2PG6 - chain A; structure by X-ray diffraction, 2.53 A resolution.

Chain A:
Protein: Cytochrome P450 2A6
From: Homo sapiens
Notes: EC 1.14.14.1
UniProtKB: P11509 (CP2A6_HUMAN); residues 29-494 here = UniProt positions 29-494
Sequence (476 residues; row label = number of the first residue in the row):
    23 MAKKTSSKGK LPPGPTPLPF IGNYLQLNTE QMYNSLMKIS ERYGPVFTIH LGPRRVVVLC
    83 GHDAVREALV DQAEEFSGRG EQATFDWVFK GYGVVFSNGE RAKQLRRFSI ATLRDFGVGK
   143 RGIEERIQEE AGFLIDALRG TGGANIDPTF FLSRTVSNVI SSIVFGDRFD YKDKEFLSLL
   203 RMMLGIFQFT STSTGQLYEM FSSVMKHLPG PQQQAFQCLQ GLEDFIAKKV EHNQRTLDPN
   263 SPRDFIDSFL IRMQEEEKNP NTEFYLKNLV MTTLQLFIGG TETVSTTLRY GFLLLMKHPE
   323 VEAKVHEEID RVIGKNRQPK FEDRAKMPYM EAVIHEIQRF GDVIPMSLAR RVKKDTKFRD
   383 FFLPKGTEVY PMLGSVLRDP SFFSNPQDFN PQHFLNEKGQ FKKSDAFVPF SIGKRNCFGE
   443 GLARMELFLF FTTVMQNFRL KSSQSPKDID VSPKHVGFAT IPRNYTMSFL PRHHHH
Unresolved in the structure: 23-29, 495-498
Differences from the reference sequence: cloning artifact (23-28); variant L160 (His in P11509); engineered mutation C240 (Leu in P11509), Q297 (Asn in P11509); expression tag (495-498)
Bound ions: heme Fe near C439 (its only coordinating residue here)
Ligand contacts: heme (HEM): R101, V116, V117, R128, L135, I182, L298, G301, G302, T305, V306, T309, Q360, V365, I366, S369, L370, R372, L395, P431, F432, S433, I434, R437, N438, C439, F440, G441, L444, A445, L449
Swiss-Prot annotation at these positions:
  - binding site (substrate): F107
  - binding site (heme): C439
  - natural variant: S29 (S29N: In allele CYP2A6*14), V110 (V110L: In allele CYP2A6*24), F118 (F118L: In allele CYP2A6*25 and allele CYP2A6*26), R128 (R128L: In allele CYP2A6*26; R128Q: In allele CYP2A6*6), S131 (S131A: In allele CYP2A6*26), L160 (L160H: In allele CYP2A6*2), K194 (K194E: In allele CYP2A6*15), R203 (R203C: In allele CYP2A6*23; R203S: In allele CYP2A6*16), V365 (V365M: In allele CYP2A6*17), N418 (N418D: In allele CYP2A6*28), E419 (E419D: In allele CYP2A6*28), N438 (N438Y: In allele CYP2A6*24), 3 further natural variant entries in UniProt
  - mutagenesis: I208 (I208S: Increases phenacetin O-deethylation activity 10 fold; when associated with F-300 and A-301. Increases phenacetin O-deethylation activity 38 fold; when associated with F-300; A-301 and G-369), S213 (S213A: No effect on phenacetin O-deethylation activity), I300 (I300F: Increases phenacetin O-deethylation activity 3 fold. Increases phenacetin O-deethylation activity 8 fold; when associated with A-301. Increases phenacetin O-deethylation activity 10 fold ...), G301 (G301A: Slightly decreases phenacetin O-deethylation activity. Increases phenacetin O-deethylation activity 8 fold; when associated with F-300. Increases phenacetin O-deethylation activity 10 fold ...), S369 (S369G: Increases phenacetin O-deethylation activity 3 fold. Increases phenacetin O-deethylation activity 38 fold; when associated with S-208; F-300 and A-301), R372 (R372H: Increases phenacetin O-deethylation activity 2 fold)
From the paper describing this entry:
  - contacts within the chain: Y114-Q297 (hydrogen bond), V117-Q297 (hydrogen bond)
  - mutagenesis - L240C/N297Q (Kd 0.022 mM), N297Q (Kd = 14.4 +/- 1.1 uM): increased binding to indole
  - conformationally variable residues (side-chain flip): F107, F111, F118, I208, F209, F480
  - mutagenesis - L240C/N297Q (2-3 fold), N297Q: increased catalytic activity on indole (citing earlier work)
  - mutagenesis - N297Q/I300V: increased catalytic activity on 4- and 5-BOI (citing earlier work)

Overview:
Chain A binds heme. From UniProt: substrate-binding residue F107, heme-binding residue C439 and 6 mutagenesis
sites. The paper reports that L240C/N297Q and N297Q increase binding to indole; conformational variability at
F107, F111 and F118 among others.
Chain A is Cytochrome P450 2A6 (Homo sapiens); the structure, Crystal Structure of Human Microsomal P450 2A6
L240C/N297Q, was determined by X-ray diffraction together with 2PG5 and 2PG7 from the same study.
